PDB entry 8C5Z | electron microscopy, 3.80 A resolution | chains C and I of the 12 polymer chains in the assembly

# Chain C (and I)
Name: RPA14 subunit of the hetero-oligomeric complex involved in homologous recombination
Organism: Pyrococcus abyssi
Notes: chain I of this document is another copy of the same molecule, construct and numbering; everything in this record applies to it too
UniProt: Q9V1Z0 (Q9V1Z0_PYRAB); numbering as in UniProt (aligned over 6-117)
Amino-acid sequence (112 residues; each row starts with the number of its first residue):
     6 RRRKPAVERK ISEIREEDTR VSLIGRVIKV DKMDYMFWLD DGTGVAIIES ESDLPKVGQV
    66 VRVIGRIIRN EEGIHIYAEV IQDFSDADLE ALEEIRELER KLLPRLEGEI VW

# Chain C / chain I interface
Pairs across the interface (16):
  Arg6(C) - Trp43(I)
  Arg6(C) - Glu77(I)  salt bridge
  Glu21(C) - Glu76(I)
  Glu22(C) - Glu76(I)
  Met38(C) - Arg6(I)
  Met38(C) - Arg7(I)  hydrogen bond (backbone-side chain)
  Asp39(C) - Arg6(I)
  Asp39(C) - Arg8(I)
  Glu54(C) - Arg71(I)  salt bridge
  Glu56(C) - Glu84(I)
  Arg71(C) - Ile73(I)
  Ile73(C) - Ile73(I)  hydrophobic
  Glu76(C) - Glu21(I)
  Tyr82(C) - Ile73(I)  hydrophobic
  Tyr82(C) - Tyr82(I)
  Tyr82(C) - Glu84(I)
Interface residues without a listed pair, chain C (14 interface residues in all): Ile72, Arg74, Asn75
Interface residues without a listed pair, chain I (16 interface residues in all): Thr24, Asp39, Glu54, Ile72, Arg74

# Overview
14 residues of chain C and 16 residues of chain I are in contact; the contacts include 1 hydrogen bond and 2
salt bridges. Polar pairs include Arg6(C)-Glu77(I), Glu54(C)-Arg71(I) and Met38(C)-Arg7(I).
Chain C and chain I are both RPA14 subunit of the hetero-oligomeric complex involved in homologous
recombination (Pyrococcus abyssi); the structure, RPA tetrameric supercomplex with AROD-OB-1, was determined
by electron microscopy together with 8AAJ, 8AAS, 8C5Y, 8OEJ and 8OEL from the same study.
